PDB entry 9L3S | X-ray diffraction, 2.57 A resolution | chains A and B

Chain A (and B):
Molecule: Lipase 2
From: Staphylococcus aureus
Notes: EC 3.1.1.3; chain B of this document is another copy of the same molecule, construct and numbering; everything in this record applies to it too
Reference sequence: A0A0U1MWF9 (A0A0U1MWF9_STAAU); residues -1 to 394 here correspond to UniProt positions 295-690 (UniProt number = residue number + 296)
Amino-acid sequence (408 residues; row label = number of the first residue in the row; numbers below 1 keep their minus sign (Met-13 is residue -13)):
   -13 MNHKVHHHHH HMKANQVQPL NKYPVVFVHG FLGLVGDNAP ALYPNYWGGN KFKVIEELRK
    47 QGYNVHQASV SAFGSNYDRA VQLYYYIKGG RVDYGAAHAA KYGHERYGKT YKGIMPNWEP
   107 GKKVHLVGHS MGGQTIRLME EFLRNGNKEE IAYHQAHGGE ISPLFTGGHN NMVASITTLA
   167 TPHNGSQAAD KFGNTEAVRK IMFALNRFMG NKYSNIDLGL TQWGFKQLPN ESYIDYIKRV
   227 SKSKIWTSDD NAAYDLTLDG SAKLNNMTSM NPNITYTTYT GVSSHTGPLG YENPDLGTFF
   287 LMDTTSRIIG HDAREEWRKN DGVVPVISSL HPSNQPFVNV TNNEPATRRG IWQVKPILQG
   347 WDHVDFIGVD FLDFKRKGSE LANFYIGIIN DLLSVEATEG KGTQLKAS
Not modelled in the structure: -13 to 3, 386-394
Construct notes: expression tag (-13 to -2); conflict Gln68 (Glu364 in A0A0U1MWF9)
Bound ions: Zn2+: Asp64, His84, Asp236; Ca2+: Gly283, Asp348, Asp351, Asp356, Asp359
Small-molecule neighbours:
  - Penfluridol (A1L60): Phe17, Leu18, Leu20, Tyr29, Pro30, Asn31, Tyr32, Ser116, Ala174, Ala175, Phe178, Gly179, Leu242, Phe285, Leu287, Met288, Thr291, Val309, His349, Val350, Ile353, Val355, Phe357
  - octanoic acid (caprylic acid) (OCA): Leu28, Tyr29, Pro30
  - propanoic acid (PPI), molecule 1: Leu18, Phe178, Ile187, Met188
  - propanoic acid (PPI), molecule 2: Ile41, Arg45, Gln53

How chain A and chain B interact:
Contacting residue pairs - 8 pairs, chain A then chain B:
  Leu282(A) - Phe360(B)  hydrophobic
  Phe286(A) - Leu358(B)  hydrophobic
  Asp289(A) - Phe360(B)
  Leu358(A) - Phe286(B)  hydrophobic
  Phe360(A) - Asp281(B)
  Phe360(A) - Leu282(B)  hydrophobic
  Phe360(A) - Asp289(B)
  Lys361(A) - Leu282(B)
Also at the interface, not in a pair above, chain A (8 interface residues in all): Arg293, Phe357
Also at the interface, not in a pair above, chain B (12 interface residues in all): Pro280, Gly283, Arg293, Phe357, Asp359, Lys361

In short:
8 residues of chain A face 12 of chain B across their interface. Bound to chain A: octanoic acid (caprylic
acid), propanoic acid and Penfluridol. Asp64(A), His84(A) and Asp236(A) coordinate Zn2+. Gly283(A), Asp348(A),
Asp351(A), Asp356(A) and Asp359(A) coordinate Ca2+.
Both chains are Lipase 2 (Staphylococcus aureus). Entry 9L3S (Staphylococcus aureus lipase-Penfluridol complex
(in space)) was determined by X-ray diffraction together with 9L3C from the same study.
